Entry 7Q63 (X-ray diffraction, 1.90 A resolution); this record covers chain AAA.

# Chain AAA
Molecule: Tyrosine-protein kinase SYK
Source organism: Homo sapiens
Notes: EC 2.7.10.2
UniProtKB: P43405 (KSYK_HUMAN); numbering as in UniProt (aligned over 6-269)
Sequence (265 residues; each row starts with the number of its first residue):
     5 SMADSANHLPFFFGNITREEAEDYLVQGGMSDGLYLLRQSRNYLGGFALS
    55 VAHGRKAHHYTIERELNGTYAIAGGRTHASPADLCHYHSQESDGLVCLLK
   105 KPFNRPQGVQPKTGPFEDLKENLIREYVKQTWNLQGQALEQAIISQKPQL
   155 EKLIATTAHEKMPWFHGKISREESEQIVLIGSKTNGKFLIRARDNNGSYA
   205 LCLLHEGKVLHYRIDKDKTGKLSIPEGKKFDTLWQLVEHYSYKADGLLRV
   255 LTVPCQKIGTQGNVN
Unresolved in the structure: 264-269
Differences from the reference sequence: expression tag (5)
Swiss-Prot annotation at these positions:
  - modified residue: Y28 (Phosphotyrosine), S44 (Phosphoserine), Y47 (Phosphotyrosine), Y131 (Phosphotyrosine), S202 (Phosphoserine), T256 (Phosphothreonine)

# Overview
Chain AAA is Tyrosine-protein kinase SYK (Homo sapiens); the structure, The tandem SH2 domains of SYK, was
determined by X-ray diffraction, deposited together with 7Q5T, 7Q5U and 7Q5W.
